Entry 8FXH (electron microscopy, 2.80 A resolution); this record covers chains B and C of the 6 polymer chains in the assembly.

== Chain B (and C) ==
Name: RimK domain-containing protein ATP-grasp
Organism: Stanieria sp. NIES-3757
Notes: chain C of this document is another copy of the same molecule, construct and numbering; everything in this record applies to it too
Reference sequence: A0A140K0M0 (A0A140K0M0_9CYAN); numbering as in UniProt (aligned over 1-636)
Amino-acid sequence (642 residues; numbered 1 to 642; the number before each row is that of its first residue):
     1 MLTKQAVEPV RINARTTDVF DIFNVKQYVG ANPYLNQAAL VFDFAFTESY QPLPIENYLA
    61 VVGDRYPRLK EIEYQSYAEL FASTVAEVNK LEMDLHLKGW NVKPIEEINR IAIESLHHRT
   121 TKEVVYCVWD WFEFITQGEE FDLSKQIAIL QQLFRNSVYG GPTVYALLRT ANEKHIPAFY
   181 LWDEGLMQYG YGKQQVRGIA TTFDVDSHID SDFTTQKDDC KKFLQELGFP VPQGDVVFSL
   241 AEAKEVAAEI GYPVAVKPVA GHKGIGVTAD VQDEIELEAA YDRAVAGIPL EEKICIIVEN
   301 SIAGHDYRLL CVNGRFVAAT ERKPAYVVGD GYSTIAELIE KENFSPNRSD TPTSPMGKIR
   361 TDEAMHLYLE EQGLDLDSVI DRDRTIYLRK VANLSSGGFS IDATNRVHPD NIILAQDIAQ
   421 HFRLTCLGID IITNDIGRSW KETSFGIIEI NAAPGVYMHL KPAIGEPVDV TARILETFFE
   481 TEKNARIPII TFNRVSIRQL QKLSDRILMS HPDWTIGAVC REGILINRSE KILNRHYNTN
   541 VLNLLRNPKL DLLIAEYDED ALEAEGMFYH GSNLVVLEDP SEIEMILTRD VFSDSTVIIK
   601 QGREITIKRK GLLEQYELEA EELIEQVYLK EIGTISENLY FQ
Not modelled in the structure: 1-5, 637-642
Differences from the reference sequence: expression tag (637-642)
Reported in the primary citation:
  - self-association interface (contacts with another copy of this molecule); pairs are residue here / residue on that copy: Arg-315/Lys-610 (hydrogen bond), Gln-416/Leu-613, Tyr-616/Arg-528 (hydrophobic contact), Glu-617/Arg-528 (backbone contact), Gly-611
  - mutagenesis - Q416A/R528G (Tm change 10 degC): decreased stability
  - mutagenesis - R389A, Q416A/R528G: decreased catalytic activity
  - mutagenesis - D362A, N393A, S395A: abolished catalytic activity

== How chain B and chain C interact ==
Pairs across the interface (15):
  Gly-314(B) / Leu-612(C)
  Arg-315(B) / Lys-610(C)  hydrogen bond (side chain-backbone)
  Arg-315(B) / Gly-611(C)
  Arg-315(B) / Leu-612(C)
  Asp-410(B) / Gln-615(C)
  Ile-412(B) / Leu-613(C)  hydrophobic
  Gln-416(B) / Leu-612(C)
  Gln-416(B) / Leu-613(C)
  Lys-610(B) / Arg-315(C)  hydrogen bond (backbone-side chain)
  Gly-611(B) / Arg-315(C)
  Leu-612(B) / Gly-314(C)
  Leu-612(B) / Gln-416(C)
  Leu-613(B) / Pro-409(C)  hydrophobic
  Leu-613(B) / Gln-416(C)  hydrogen bond (backbone-side chain)
  Gln-615(B) / Asp-410(C)  hydrogen bond
Other interface residues (no listed pair), chain B (12 interface residues in all): Pro-409, Ile-413
Other interface residues (no listed pair), chain C (12 interface residues in all): Ile-412, Ile-413
Interface features reported in the paper:
  - specific contacts: Gln-416(C)/Leu-613(B)

== In short ==
The chain B/chain C interface involves 12 residues from each chain; the contacts include 4 hydrogen bonds.
Polar contacts include Arg-315(B)/Lys-610(C), Leu-613(B)/Gln-416(C) and Gln-615(B)/Asp-410(C). The authors
report a contact between Gln-416(C) and Leu-613(B). The paper reports that D362A, N393A and S395A of chain B
abolish catalytic activity; a self-association interface involving Arg-315(B), Gln-416(B) and Lys-610(B) among
others; 5 substitutions were tested in all.
Chain B and chain C are both RimK domain-containing protein ATP-grasp (Stanieria sp. NIES-3757); the
structure, Cryo-EM structure of Stanieria sp. CphA2, was determined by electron microscopy (same publication
as 8FXI).
